PDB entry 7LS6 | electron microscopy, 3.17 A resolution | chains O and P of the 15 polymer chains in the assembly

# Chain O
Name: Proteasome chaperone 1
Source organism: Saccharomyces cerevisiae (strain ATCC 204508 / S288c)
Reference sequence: Q05778 (POC1_YEAST); residue numbers follow UniProt; this construct covers 1-276
Sequence (276 residues; numbered 1 to 276; the number before each row is that of its first residue):
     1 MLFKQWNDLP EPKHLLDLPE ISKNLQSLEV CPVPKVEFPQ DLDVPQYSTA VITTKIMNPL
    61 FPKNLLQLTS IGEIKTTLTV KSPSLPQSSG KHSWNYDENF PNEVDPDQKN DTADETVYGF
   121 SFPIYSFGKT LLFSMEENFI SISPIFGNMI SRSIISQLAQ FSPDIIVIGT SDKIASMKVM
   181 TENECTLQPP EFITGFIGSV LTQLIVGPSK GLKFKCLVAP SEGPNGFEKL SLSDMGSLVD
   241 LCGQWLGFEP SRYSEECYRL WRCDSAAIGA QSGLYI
Unresolved in the structure: 81-116

# Chain P
Name: Proteasome assembly chaperone 2
Source organism: Saccharomyces cerevisiae (strain ATCC 204508 / S288c)
Reference sequence: P36040 (POC2_YEAST); numbering as in UniProt (aligned over 1-267)
Sequence (267 residues; each row starts with the number of its first residue):
     1 MSCLVLPLVS VGNIPQLSID WLLNSQANEW EYLEALDSKY LVEFVGPLDR PEDGSDSLYK
    61 DADMKYSSAL EVFYNKKRGL FAIQQRTPLV SVNYLNNFIV EIILPFLSKY NISEICIWDS
   121 LYAMEDENGV IVRPQEVYSL GEFYFDDEAE LLSNLHLNDQ ESMVNNWLHF TPTSFQDKIS
   181 VDQPIFKILF QILNASQRPK ALRSIKYCSC LANEGDNSLD SQQFLQWIIS QKVIKNAPPI
   241 VKFVRPISWQ GAYGMADARD KFVDLYN
Unresolved in the structure: 1, 195-198, 263-267

# Chain O / chain P interface
Pairs across the interface (77; chain O residue first):
  Leu9(O) - Met124(P)  hydrophobic
  Pro10(O) - Glu214(P)
  Glu11(O) - Tyr122(P)
  Glu11(O) - Glu214(P)
  Pro12(O) - Glu214(P)
  Lys13(O) - Glu214(P)  salt bridge
  His14(O) - Val9(P)
  His14(O) - Ser10(P)
  His14(O) - Val11(P)  hydrogen bond (side chain-backbone)
  His14(O) - Glu214(P)
  Leu18(O) - Val42(P)  hydrophobic
  Leu18(O) - Val90(P)
  Glu20(O) - Ser91(P)  hydrogen bond
  Glu20(O) - Val92(P)  hydrogen bond (side chain-backbone)
  Glu20(O) - Asn93(P)
  Ile21(O) - Ser91(P)
  Ile21(O) - Asn93(P)
  Ile21(O) - Tyr94(P)  hydrophobic
  Ser22(O) - Asn93(P)
  Asn24(O) - Asn93(P)
  Leu25(O) - Asn93(P)
  Leu25(O) - Phe186(P)
  Ser27(O) - Asn96(P)
  Ser27(O) - Phe186(P)
  Leu28(O) - Asn96(P)
  Leu28(O) - Leu189(P)  hydrophobic
  Leu28(O) - Phe190(P)
  Glu29(O) - Asn96(P)  hydrogen bond (backbone-side chain)
  Val30(O) - Asn97(P)
  Cys31(O) - Asn93(P)
  Cys31(O) - Asn97(P)  hydrogen bond (backbone-side chain)
  Pro32(O) - Tyr94(P)  hydrogen bond (backbone-side chain)
  Val33(O) - Tyr40(P)
  Pro34(O) - Tyr94(P)
  Leu78(O) - Tyr94(P)
  Ser143(O) - Val90(P)
  Pro144(O) - Val90(P)
  Ile145(O) - Lys39(P)
  Ile145(O) - Val90(P)
  Ile145(O) - Tyr94(P)
  Asn148(O) - Lys39(P)  hydrogen bond (side chain-backbone)
  Asn148(O) - Leu41(P)  hydrogen bond (side chain-backbone)
  Asn148(O) - Glu43(P)
  Met149(O) - Lys39(P)
  Arg152(O) - Ser38(P)
  Arg152(O) - Lys39(P)
  Arg152(O) - Glu43(P)  salt bridge
  Met180(O) - Tyr66(P)  hydrophobic
  Thr181(O) - Tyr66(P)  hydrogen bond (backbone-side chain)
  Glu182(O) - Lys65(P)
  Glu182(O) - Tyr66(P)
  Asn183(O) - Lys65(P)
  Glu184(O) - Tyr66(P)  hydrogen bond (backbone-side chain)
  Cys185(O) - Lys65(P)
  Cys185(O) - Tyr66(P)  hydrophobic
  Leu187(O) - Pro47(P)
  Gln188(O) - Pro47(P)
  Pro189(O) - Pro47(P)  hydrophobic
  Pro189(O) - Ile247(P)  hydrophobic
  Pro189(O) - Ser248(P)
  Pro190(O) - Gly251(P)
  Glu191(O) - Pro47(P)
  Phe192(O) - Phe44(P)  hydrophobic
  Phe192(O) - Val45(P)
  Ile193(O) - Phe44(P)
  Ile193(O) - Val45(P)  hydrogen bond (backbone-backbone)
  Thr194(O) - Glu43(P)
  Thr194(O) - Phe44(P)
  Gly198(O) - Val45(P)
  Ser199(O) - Glu43(P)
  Leu201(O) - Val45(P)  hydrophobic
  Thr202(O) - Glu43(P)
  Thr202(O) - Phe44(P)  hydrogen bond (side chain-backbone)
  Thr202(O) - Val45(P)
  Gln203(O) - Glu43(P)  hydrogen bond
  Ile205(O) - Val45(P)  hydrophobic
  Ile205(O) - Tyr66(P)  hydrophobic
Other interface residues (no listed pair), chain O (53 interface residues in all): Leu16, Gln26, Lys173, Ala175, Gly195, Val206
Other interface residues (no listed pair), chain P (40 interface residues in all): Gly12, Asn13, Gly46, Leu48, Ser68, Pro88, Leu89, Val100, Glu101, Met255

# In short
The interface between chain O and chain P involves 53 residues on one side and 40 on the other; the contacts
include 13 hydrogen bonds and 2 salt bridges. Polar pairs include Lys13(O)-Glu214(P), Arg152(O)-Glu43(P) and
His14(O)-Val11(P).
Here chain O is Proteasome chaperone 1 and chain P is Proteasome assembly chaperone 2, both from Saccharomyces
cerevisiae (strain ATCC 204508 / S288c). Entry 7LS6 (Cryo-EM structure of Pre-15S proteasome core particle
assembly intermediate purified from Pre3-1 proteasome mutant (G34D)) was determined by electron microscopy
(same publication as 7LS5 and 7LSX).
